5TCR - chains P and Z of the 63 polymer chains in the assembly; structure by electron microscopy, 6.30 A resolution (low resolution: residue-level contacts below are approximate; hydrogen-bond / salt-bridge calls are withheld).

# Chain P
Name: Lipoprotein PrgK
Source organism: Salmonella enterica subsp. enterica serovar Typhimurium
UniProt: P41786 (PRGK_SALTY); numbering as in UniProt (aligned over 18-252)
Chain sequence (235 residues; each row starts with the number of its first residue):
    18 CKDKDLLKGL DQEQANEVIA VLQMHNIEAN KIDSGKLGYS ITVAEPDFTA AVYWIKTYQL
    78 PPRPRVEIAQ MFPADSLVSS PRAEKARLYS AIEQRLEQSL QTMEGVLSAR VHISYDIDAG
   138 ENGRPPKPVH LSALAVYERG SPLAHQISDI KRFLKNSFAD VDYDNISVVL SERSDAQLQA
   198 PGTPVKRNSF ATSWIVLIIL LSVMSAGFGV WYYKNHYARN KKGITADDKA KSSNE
Disordered / not traced: 18-19, 204-252
Curated features (UniProtKB/Swiss-Prot):
  - lipidation: Cys18 (N-palmitoyl cysteine)

# Chain Z
Name: Protein PrgH
Source organism: Salmonella enterica subsp. enterica serovar Typhimurium
UniProt: P41783 (PRGH_SALTY); residue numbers follow UniProt; this construct covers 130-392
Chain sequence (263 residues; each row starts with the number of its first residue):
   130 SAKKNEPRFK NGIVAALAGF FILGIGTVGT LWILNSPQRQ AAELDSLLGQ EKERFQVLPG
   190 RDKMLYVAAQ NERDTLWARQ VLARGDYDKN ARVINENEEN KRISIWLDTY YPQLAYYRIH
   250 FDEPRKPVFW LSRQRNTMSK KELEVLSQKL RALMPYADSV NITLMDDVTA AGQAEAGLKQ
   310 QALPYSRRNH KGGVTFVIQG ALDDVEILRA RQFVDSYYRT WGGRYVQFAI ELKDDWLKGR
   370 SFQYGAEGYI KMSPGHWYFP SPL
Disordered / not traced: 130-170, 365-392

# How chain P and chain Z interact
Residue-residue contacts (28; chain P residue first):
  Gln40(P) - Trp206(Z)
  His42(P) - Gln209(Z)
  Asn43(P) - Trp206(Z)
  Asn43(P) - Gln209(Z)
  Asn43(P) - Val210(Z)
  Asn43(P) - Arg213(Z)
  Asp64(P) - Gln209(Z)
  Asp64(P) - Arg213(Z)
  Ala67(P) - Gln209(Z)
  Ala161(P) - Leu337(Z)
  Ile164(P) - Val334(Z)
  Ser184(P) - Asp333(Z)
  Val185(P) - Asp333(Z)
  Ser191(P) - Arg202(Z)
  Asp192(P) - Arg183(Z)
  Asp192(P) - Arg202(Z)
  Gln194(P) - Arg202(Z)
  Gln194(P) - Trp206(Z)
  Gln196(P) - Gln179(Z)
  Gln196(P) - Glu180(Z)
  Pro198(P) - Trp206(Z)
  Pro198(P) - Arg213(Z)
  Gly199(P) - Arg213(Z)
  Thr200(P) - Arg213(Z)
  Pro201(P) - Arg213(Z)
  Val202(P) - Leu176(Z)
  Val202(P) - Gly214(Z)
  Val202(P) - Asp215(Z)
Also at the interface, not in a pair above, chain P (27 interface residues in all): Met41, Ile44, Pro63, Trp71, Leu160, Lys168, Ile183, Leu187, Ala197
Also at the interface, not in a pair above, chain Z (17 interface residues in all): Gly178, Leu205, Asp332

# Summary
Chain P and chain Z form an interface of 27 and 17 residues respectively.
Chain P is Lipoprotein PrgK and chain Z is Protein PrgH, both from Salmonella enterica subsp. enterica serovar
Typhimurium; the structure, Atomic model of the Salmonella SPI-1 type III secretion injectisome basal body
proteins InvG, PrgH, and ..., was determined by electron microscopy (same publication as 5TCP and 5TCQ).
